Entry 7N43 (X-ray diffraction, 2.47 A resolution); this record covers chains C and D of the 10 polymer chains in the assembly.

# Chain C (and D)
Name: Acetylcholine-binding protein
From: Lymnaea stagnalis
Notes: chain D of this document is another copy of the same molecule, construct and numbering; everything in this record applies to it too
UniProt: P58154 (ACHP_LYMST); residues 1-210 here correspond to UniProt positions 20-229 (UniProt number = residue number + 19)
Sequence (210 residues; numbered 1 to 210; the number before each row is that of its first residue):
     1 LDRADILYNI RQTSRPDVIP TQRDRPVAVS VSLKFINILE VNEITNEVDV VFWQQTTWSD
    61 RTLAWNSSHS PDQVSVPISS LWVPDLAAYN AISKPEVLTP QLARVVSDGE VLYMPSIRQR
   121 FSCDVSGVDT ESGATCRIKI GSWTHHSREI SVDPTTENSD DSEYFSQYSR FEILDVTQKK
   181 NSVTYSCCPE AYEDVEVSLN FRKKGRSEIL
Unresolved in the structure: 206-210 (chain D: 156, 159-160, 206-210)
Disulfides: Cys123-Cys136, Cys187-Cys188
UniProt features mapped onto this chain:
  - glycosylation: Asn66 (N-linked (GlcNAc...) asparagine)

# Chain C / chain D interface
Pairs across the interface (43):
  Arg15(C) - Ala4(D)
  Arg15(C) - Tyr8(D)
  Arg15(C) - Arg11(D)
  Asp17(C) - Leu7(D)
  Asp17(C) - Arg11(D)  salt bridge
  Val18(C) - Ala4(D)  hydrophobic
  Val18(C) - Leu7(D)  hydrophobic
  Ile19(C) - Arg3(D)
  Thr21(C) - Arg3(D)
  Ile44(C) - Arg170(D)
  Thr45(C) - Arg170(D)
  Asn46(C) - Tyr168(D)  hydrogen bond (side chain-backbone)
  Glu47(C) - Leu39(D)
  Asp85(C) - Pro100(D)
  Asp85(C) - Leu102(D)
  Leu86(C) - Pro100(D)
  Ala87(C) - Pro100(D)
  Ala91(C) - Leu98(D)
  Ile92(C) - Leu39(D)  hydrophobic
  Ile92(C) - Leu98(D)
  Ile92(C) - Arg118(D)  hydrogen bond (backbone-side chain)
  Ser93(C) - Leu98(D)
  Lys94(C) - Glu96(D)
  Lys94(C) - Val97(D)  hydrogen bond (side chain-backbone)
  Lys94(C) - Leu98(D)
  Pro95(C) - Leu98(D)
  Ser122(C) - Asn37(D)  hydrogen bond
  Ser122(C) - Ser166(D)  hydrogen bond
  Cys123(C) - Tyr168(D)
  Asp124(C) - Tyr168(D)
  Arg137(C) - Gln167(D)
  Arg137(C) - Tyr168(D)  hydrogen bond
  Trp143(C) - Trp53(D)
  Trp143(C) - Thr99(D)
  Trp143(C) - Pro100(D)
  Trp143(C) - Met114(D)  hydrogen bond (side chain-backbone)
  Thr144(C) - Ser75(D)  hydrogen bond
  Thr144(C) - Leu102(D)
  Thr144(C) - Arg104(D)
  His145(C) - Ser75(D)
  His145(C) - Arg104(D)
  Glu149(C) - Arg3(D)  salt bridge
  Glu149(C) - Arg104(D)  salt bridge
Other interface residues (no listed pair), chain C (27 interface residues in all): Tyr89, His146
Other interface residues (no listed pair), chain D (27 interface residues in all): Ile36, Val51, Gln73, Pro115, Ser116

# Summary
Chain C and chain D each contribute 27 residues to their interface; the contacts include 8 hydrogen bonds and
3 salt bridges. Polar contacts include Asp17(C)-Arg11(D), Glu149(C)-Arg3(D) and Glu149(C)-Arg104(D).
Both chains are Acetylcholine-binding protein (Lymnaea stagnalis). Entry 7N43 (Alpha-conotoxin OmIA with
unusual pharmacological properties at alpha7 nicotinic receptors) was determined by X-ray diffraction.
